4TMB - chains A and B; structure by X-ray diffraction, 1.80 A resolution.

[Chain A (and B)]
Molecule: Old yellow enzyme
From: Kluyveromyces marxianus
Notes: chain B of this document is another copy of the same molecule, construct and numbering; everything in this record applies to it too
UniProtKB: Q6I7B7 (Q6I7B7_KLUMA); numbering as in UniProt (aligned over 1-403)
Sequence (403 residues; row label = number of the first residue in the row):
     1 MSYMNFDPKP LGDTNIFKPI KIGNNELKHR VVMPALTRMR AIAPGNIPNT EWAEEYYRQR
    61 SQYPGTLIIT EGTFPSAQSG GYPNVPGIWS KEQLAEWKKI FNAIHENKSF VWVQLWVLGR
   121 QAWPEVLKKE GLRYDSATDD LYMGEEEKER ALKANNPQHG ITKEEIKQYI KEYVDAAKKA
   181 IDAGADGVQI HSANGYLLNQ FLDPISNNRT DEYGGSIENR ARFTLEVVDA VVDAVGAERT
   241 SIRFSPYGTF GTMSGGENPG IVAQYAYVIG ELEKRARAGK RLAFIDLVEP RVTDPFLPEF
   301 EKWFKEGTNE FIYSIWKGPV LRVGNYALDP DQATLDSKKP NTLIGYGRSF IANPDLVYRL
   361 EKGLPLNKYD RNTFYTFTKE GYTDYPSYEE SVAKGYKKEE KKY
Unresolved in the structure: 1-2, 393-403 (chain B: 1-2, 291-306, 393-403)
Ligand contacts: FMN (flavin mononucleotide): Pro34, Ala35, Leu36, Thr37, Glu71, Gly72, Gln114, His191, Asn194, Arg243, Val288, Val323, Gly324, Asn325, Gly345, Tyr346, Gly347, Arg348, Ile351, Phe374, Tyr375

[How chain A and chain B interact]
Pairs across the interface (44; chain A residue first):
  Gly215(A) - Glu218(B)
  Ser216(A) - Glu218(B)
  Ile217(A) - Tyr267(B)  hydrophobic
  Glu218(A) - Ser216(B)
  Glu218(A) - Ile217(B)  hydrogen bond (side chain-backbone)
  Tyr247(A) - Ser314(B)  hydrogen bond
  Glu257(A) - Arg277(B)  hydrogen bond (backbone-side chain)
  Pro259(A) - Gly270(B)
  Pro259(A) - Glu273(B)
  Pro259(A) - Lys274(B)
  Pro259(A) - Ile315(B)
  Val262(A) - Ile315(B)  hydrophobic
  Ala263(A) - Ala263(B)
  Ala263(A) - Ala266(B)
  Ala263(A) - Tyr267(B)
  Ala266(A) - Ala263(B)
  Tyr267(A) - Ile217(B)  hydrophobic
  Tyr267(A) - Ala263(B)
  Gly270(A) - Pro259(B)
  Glu273(A) - Pro259(B)
  Lys274(A) - Asn258(B)  hydrogen bond
  Lys274(A) - Pro259(B)
  Lys274(A) - Gly260(B)
  Arg277(A) - Gly256(B)
  Arg277(A) - Glu257(B)
  Arg277(A) - Pro259(B)
  Trp303(A) - Lys317(B)  hydrogen bond (backbone-side chain)
  Trp303(A) - Gly318(B)
  Trp303(A) - Pro340(B)  hydrophobic
  Trp303(A) - Asn341(B)
  Phe304(A) - Arg277(B)  hydrogen bond (backbone-side chain)
  Phe304(A) - Arg281(B)
  Phe304(A) - Lys317(B)  hydrogen bond (backbone-side chain)
  Glu306(A) - Ser314(B)
  Glu306(A) - Lys317(B)  hydrogen bond (backbone-side chain)
  Gly307(A) - Ser314(B)
  Thr308(A) - Ser314(B)  hydrogen bond (backbone-side chain)
  Glu310(A) - Glu310(B)
  Phe311(A) - Phe311(B)  hydrophobic
  Ser314(A) - Tyr247(B)
  Ser314(A) - Gly307(B)
  Ser314(A) - Thr308(B)  hydrogen bond (side chain-backbone)
  Ile315(A) - Pro259(B)
  Ile315(A) - Val262(B)  hydrophobic
Also at the interface, not in a pair above, chain A (26 interface residues in all): Gly256, Lys305
Also at the interface, not in a pair above, chain B (29 interface residues in all): Tyr313

[Summary]
Chain A and chain B form an interface of 26 and 29 residues respectively, with 10 hydrogen bonds. Among the
polar pairs are Glu218(A)-Ile217(B), Tyr247(A)-Ser314(B) and Glu257(A)-Arg277(B). Bound to chain A: flavin
mononucleotide.
Chain A and chain B are both Old yellow enzyme (Kluyveromyces marxianus); the structure, CRYSTAL STRUCTURE of
OLD YELLOW ENZYME from CANDIDA MACEDONIENSIS AKU4588, was determined by X-ray diffraction, deposited together
with 4TMC.
